PDB entry 8T03 | electron microscopy, 2.72 A resolution | chains A and D of the 6 polymer chains in the assembly

Chain A:
Name: Protein myomaker
Source organism: Mus musculus
Reference sequence: Q9D1N4 (MYMK_MOUSE); numbering as in UniProt (aligned over 1-221)
Sequence (221 residues; each row starts with the number of its first residue):
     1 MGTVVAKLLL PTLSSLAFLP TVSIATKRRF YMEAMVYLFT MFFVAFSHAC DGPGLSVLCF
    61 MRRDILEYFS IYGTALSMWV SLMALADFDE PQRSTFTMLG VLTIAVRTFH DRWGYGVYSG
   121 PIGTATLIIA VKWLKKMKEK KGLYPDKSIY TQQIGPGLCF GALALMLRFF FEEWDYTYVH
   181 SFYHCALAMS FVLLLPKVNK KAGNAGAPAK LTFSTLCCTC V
Unresolved in the structure: 1-4, 204-221
Disulfide bonds: Cys50-Cys59
Bound ions: Zn2+: His48, His180, His184
Residues lining bound ligands: Fab18G7 (LBN; 1-palmitoyl-2-oleoyl-sn-glycero-3-phosphocholine): Met78, Ser81, Leu82, Trp113, Gly114, Tyr115, Gly116, Val117, Tyr118, Ser119, Ile122, Gly123, Thr126, Leu158, Gly161, Ala162, Leu165, Met166, Phe169, Ser190, Phe191, Leu194
Curated features (UniProtKB/Swiss-Prot):
  - lipidation (S-palmitoyl cysteine): Cys217, Cys218

Chain D:
Name: 18G7 Fab light chain
Source organism: Mus musculus
Notes: antibody fragment or engineered binder
Sequence (107 residues; numbered 1 to 107; the number before each row is that of its first residue):
     1 DIQMTQSPSS LSASLGGKVT ITCKASQDIN EYIAWYQHKP GKGPRLLIHY TSTLQPGIPS
    61 RFSGSGSGRD YSFSISNLEP EDIATYYCLQ YDNLLWTFGG GTKLEIK

Interface between chain A and chain D:
Pairs across the interface (7; chain A residue first):
  Lys140(A) - Tyr32(D)
  Lys140(A) - Asp92(D)  salt bridge
  Lys140(A) - Leu94(D)
  Lys141(A) - Leu94(D)
  Tyr144(A) - Tyr32(D)  hydrogen bond (backbone-side chain)
  Asp146(A) - Tyr50(D)
  Ile149(A) - Tyr50(D)
Other interface residues (no listed pair), chain A (7 interface residues in all): Glu139, Ser148
Other interface residues (no listed pair), chain D (6 interface residues in all): Thr53, Tyr91

Overview:
7 residues of chain A and 6 residues of chain D are in contact, with 1 hydrogen bond and 1 salt bridge. Among
the polar pairs are Lys140(A)-Asp92(D) and Tyr144(A)-Tyr32(D). Chain A binds Fab18G7. The Zn2+ site is built
by His48(A), His180(A) and His184(A).
Chain A is Protein myomaker and chain D is 18G7 Fab light chain, both from Mus musculus; the structure,
Structure of mouse Myomaker bound to Fab18G7 in detergent, was determined by electron microscopy, deposited
together with 8T04, 8T05, 8T06 and 8T07.
